PDB entry 6MM9 | electron microscopy, 5.97 A resolution (low resolution: residue-level contacts below are approximate; hydrogen-bond / salt-bridge calls are withheld) | chains C and D of the 4 polymer chains in the assembly

[Chain C]
Name: Glutamate receptor ionotropic, NMDA 1
Source organism: Rattus norvegicus
UniProt: P35439 (NMDZ1_RAT), isoform P35439-5; residue numbers follow UniProt; this construct covers 1-838
Amino-acid sequence (838 residues; numbered 1 to 838; the number before each row is that of its first residue):
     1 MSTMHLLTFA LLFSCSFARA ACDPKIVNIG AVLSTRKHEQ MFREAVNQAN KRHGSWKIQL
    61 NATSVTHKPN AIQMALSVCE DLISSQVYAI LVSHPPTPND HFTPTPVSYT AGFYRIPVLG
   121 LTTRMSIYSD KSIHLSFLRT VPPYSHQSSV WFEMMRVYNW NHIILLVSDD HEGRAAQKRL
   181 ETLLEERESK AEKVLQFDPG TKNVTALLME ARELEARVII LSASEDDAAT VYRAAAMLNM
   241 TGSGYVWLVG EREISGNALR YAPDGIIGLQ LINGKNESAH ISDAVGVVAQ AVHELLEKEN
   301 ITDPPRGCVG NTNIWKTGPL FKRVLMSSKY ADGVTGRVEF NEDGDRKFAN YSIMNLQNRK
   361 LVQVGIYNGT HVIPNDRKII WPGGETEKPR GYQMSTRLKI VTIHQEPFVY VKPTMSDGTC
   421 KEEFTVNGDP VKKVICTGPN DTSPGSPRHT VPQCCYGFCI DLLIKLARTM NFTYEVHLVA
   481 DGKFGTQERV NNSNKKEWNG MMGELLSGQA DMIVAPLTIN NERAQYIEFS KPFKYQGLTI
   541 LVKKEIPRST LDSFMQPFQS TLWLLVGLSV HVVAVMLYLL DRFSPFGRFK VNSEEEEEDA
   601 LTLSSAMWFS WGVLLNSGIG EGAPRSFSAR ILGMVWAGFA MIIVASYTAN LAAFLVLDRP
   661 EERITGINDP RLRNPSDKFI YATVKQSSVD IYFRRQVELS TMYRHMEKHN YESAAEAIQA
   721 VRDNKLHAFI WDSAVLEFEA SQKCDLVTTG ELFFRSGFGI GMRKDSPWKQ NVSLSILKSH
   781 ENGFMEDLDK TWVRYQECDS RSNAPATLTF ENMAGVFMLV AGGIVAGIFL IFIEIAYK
Disordered / not traced: 1-24, 586-600, 798-806
Disulfide bonds: Cys420-Cys454, Cys436-Cys455
Covalent attachments: N-acetylglucosamine (NAG) linked to Asn61, Asn203, Asn239, Asn276, Asn300, Asn350, Asn368, Asn440, Asn471, Asn491, Asn771
Curated features (UniProtKB/Swiss-Prot):
  - region: Leu603 to Pro624 (Pore-forming)
  - binding site (glycine): Pro516, Thr518, Arg523, Ser688, Asp732
  - glycosylation (N-linked (GlcNAc...) asparagine): Asn61, Asn203, Asn239, Asn276, Asn300, Asn350, Asn368, Asn440, Asn471, Asn491, Asn674, Asn771

[Chain D]
Name: Glutamate receptor ionotropic, NMDA 2A
Source organism: Rattus norvegicus
UniProt: Q00959 (NMDE1_RAT); numbering as in UniProt (aligned over 1-837)
Amino-acid sequence (837 residues; numbered 1 to 837; the number before each row is that of its first residue):
     1 MGRLGYWTLL VLPALLVWRD PAQNAAAEKG PPALNIAVLL GHSHDVTERE LRNLWGPEQA
    61 TGLPLDVNVV ALLMNRTDPK SLITHVCDLM SGARIHGLVF GDDTDQEAVA QMLDFISSQT
   121 FIPILGIHGG ASMIMADKDP TSTFFQFGAS IQQQATVMLK IMQDYDWHVF SLVTTIFPGY
   181 RDFISFIKTT VDNSFVGWDM QNVITLDTSF EDAKTQVQLK KIHSSVILLY CSKDEAVLIL
   241 SEARSLGLTG YDFFWIVPSL VSGNTELIPK EFPSGLISVS YDDWDYSLEA RVRDGLGILT
   301 TAASSMLEKF SYIPEAKASC YGQAEKPETP LHTLHQFMVN VTWDGKDLSF TEEGYQVHPR
   361 LVVIVLNKDR EWEKVGKWEN QTLSLRHAVW PRYKSFSDCE PDDNHLSIVT LEEAPFVIVE
   421 DIDPLTETCV RNTVPCRKFV KINNSTNEGM NVKKCCKGFC IDILKKLSRT VKFTYDLYLV
   481 TNGKHGKKVN NVWNGMIGEV VYQRAVMAVG SLTINEERSE VVDFSVPFVE TGISVMVSRS
   541 NGTVSPSAFL EPFSASVWVM MFVMLLIVSA IAVFVFEYFS PVGYNRNLAK GKAPHGPSFT
   601 IGKAIWLLWG LVFNNSVPVQ NPKGTTSKIM VSVWAFFAVI FLASYTANLA AFMIQEEFVD
   661 QVTGLSDKKF QRPHDYSPPF RFGTVPNGST ERNIRNNYPY MHQYMTRFNQ RGVEDALVSL
   721 KTGKLDAFIY DAAVLNYKAG RDEGCKLVTI GSGYIFATTG YGIALQKGSP WKRQIDLALL
   781 QFVGDGEMEE LETLWLTGIC HNEKNEVMSS QLDIDNMAGV FYMLAAAMAL SLITFIW
Disordered / not traced: 1-33, 324-329, 580-597
Disulfide bonds: Cys87-Cys320, Cys429-Cys455, Cys745-Cys800
Covalent attachments: N-acetylglucosamine (NAG) linked to Asn75, Asn340, Asn380, Asn443, Asn444, Asn687
Differences from the reference sequence: conflict Thr758 (Ser in Q00959)

[Chain C / chain D interface]
Contacting residue pairs - 111 pairs, chain C then chain D:
  Pro69(C) with Gln323(D)
  Asn70(C) with Cys320(D); Tyr321(D); Gly322(D); Gln323(D)
  Ala71(C) with Phe115(D); Gln119(D); Gln323(D)
  Ile72(C) with Ile83(D); Cys87(D); Gln119(D); Gln323(D)
  Gln73(C) with Cys320(D); Tyr321(D)
  Glu80(C) with Lys80(D)
  Pro106(C) with Phe115(D)
  Tyr109(C) with Gln111(D); Met112(D)
  Thr110(C) with Met112(D)
  Phe113(C) with Thr77(D); Pro79(D); Gln106(D); Val109(D)
  Arg115(C) with Gln106(D); Glu107(D)
  Asp130(C) with Arg181(D)
  Ser132(C) with Ala136(D); Pro178(D); Arg181(D)
  Ile133(C) with Gln111(D); Ala136(D); Asp137(D)
  Leu135(C) with Pro178(D)
  Gly307(C) with Asp78(D)
  Cys308(C) with Arg76(D); Asp78(D); Lys80(D)
  Val309(C) with Arg76(D)
  Gly310(C) with Arg76(D)
  Thr312(C) with Arg76(D); Thr77(D)
  Pro319(C) with Ser209(D)
  Lys322(C) with Ile176(D)
  Arg323(C) with Thr208(D); Glu211(D)
  Arg489(C) with Asn193(D)
  Asn494(C) with Phe186(D); Thr189(D); Thr190(D); Asn193(D)
  Lys496(C) with Asn193(D)
  Ser553(C) with Gln811(D)
  Phe558(C) with Ser810(D); Gln811(D); Leu812(D)
  Gln559(C) with Leu812(D)
  Leu565(C) with Phe821(D)
  Met576(C) with Met828(D)
  Phe583(C) with Phe835(D)
  Gly612(C) with Asn615(D); Ser616(D)
  Val613(C) with Asn615(D)
  Asn616(C) with Phe613(D); Asn614(D); Asn615(D); Ser616(D)
  Gly618(C) with Ser616(D)
  Ile619(C) with Ser616(D)
  Glu621(C) with Pro618(D)
  Ser628(C) with Thr834(D)
  Arg630(C) with Lys603(D); Trp606(D)
  Met634(C) with Trp606(D); Trp609(D)
  Val635(C) with Ala827(D)
  Ala637(C) with Asn615(D)
  Gly638(C) with Phe613(D)
  Phe639(C) with Val820(D); Phe821(D)
  Met641(C) with Phe613(D); Asn615(D); Leu642(D)
  Ile642(C) with Leu550(D); Tyr645(D)
  Ala645(C) with Leu649(D)
  Ala649(C) with Leu649(D)
  Asn650(C) with Gln811(D)
  Leu651(C) with Gln811(D)
  Ala653(C) with Met653(D)
  Phe654(C) with Val807(D); Ser809(D)
  Leu657(C) with Met653(D); Asn805(D)
  Asp669(C) with Ile799(D)
  Pro670(C) with Thr797(D); Ile799(D)
  Arg671(C) with Gly740(D); Arg741(D); Asp742(D); Ile799(D)
  Asn674(C) with Tyr737(D)
  Lys678(C) with Glu743(D)
  Arg694(C) with Phe195(D)
  Arg695(C) with Arg431(D)
  Gln696(C) with Arg431(D)
  Val697(C) with Arg431(D); Asn432(D)
  Glu698(C) with Leu794(D)
  Ser700(C) with Val430(D)
  Tyr703(C) with Phe195(D)
  Arg704(C) with Val430(D)
Also at the interface, not in a pair above, chain C (86 interface residues in all): Ala75, Leu76, Ile83, Thr105, Tyr114, Lys131, Ile314, Lys495, Asp552, Ser569, Phe609, Ser617, Gly622, Ile631, Leu632, Ser646, Tyr647, Glu661, Thr701
Also at the interface, not in a pair above, chain D (85 interface residues in all): Thr104, Phe177, Gly179, Asp192, Glu235, Ile418, Glu420, Asp423, Thr428, Lys457, Thr646, Ala650, Ile654, Trp795, Cys800, Met817, Leu824, Ser831

[In short]
86 residues of chain C face 85 of chain D across their interface. Covalently linked N-acetylglucosamine: at
Asn61(C), Asn203(C), Asn239(C), Asn276(C), Asn300(C) and Asn350(C) and 5 more. Covalently linked
N-acetylglucosamine: at Asn75(D), Asn340(D), Asn380(D), Asn443(D), Asn444(D) and Asn687(D).
Here chain C is Glutamate receptor ionotropic, NMDA 1 and chain D is Glutamate receptor ionotropic, NMDA 2A,
both from Rattus norvegicus. Entry 6MM9 (Diheteromeric NMDA receptor GluN1/GluN2A in the '1-Knuckle'
conformation, in complex with glycine and glutamate, in the ...) was determined by electron microscopy
together with 6MMA, 6MMB, 6MMG, 6MMH, 6MMI, 6MMJ and 12 further entries from the same study.
